PDB entry 8PKI | electron microscopy, 2.58 A resolution | chains E and J of the 11 polymer chains in the assembly

== Chain E ==
Name: Histone H3.3
From: Mus musculus
Reference sequence: P84244 (H33_MOUSE); residues 0-135 here correspond to UniProt positions 1-136 (UniProt number = residue number + 1)
Chain sequence (136 residues; numbered 0 to 135; the number before each row is that of its first residue; numbering starts at 0):
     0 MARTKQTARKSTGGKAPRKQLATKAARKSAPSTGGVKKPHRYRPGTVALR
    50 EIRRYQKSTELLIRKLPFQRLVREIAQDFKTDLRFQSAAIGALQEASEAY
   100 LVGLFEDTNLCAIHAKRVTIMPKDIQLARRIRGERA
Not modelled in the structure: 0-39
Curated features (UniProtKB/Swiss-Prot):
  - site: Ser31 (Interaction with ZMYND11)
  - modified residue: Arg2 (Asymmetric dimethylarginine), Thr3 (Phosphothreonine), Lys4 (Allysine), Gln5 (5-glutamyl dopamine), Thr6 (Phosphothreonine), Arg8 (Citrulline), Lys9 (N6,N6,N6-trimethyllysine), Ser10 (ADP-ribosylserine), Thr11 (Phosphothreonine), Lys14 (N6-(2-hydroxyisobutyryl)lysine), Arg17 (Asymmetric dimethylarginine), Lys18 (N6-(2-hydroxyisobutyryl)lysine), Lys23 (N6-(2-hydroxyisobutyryl)lysine), Arg26 (Citrulline), Lys27 (N6,N6,N6-trimethyllysine), Ser28 (ADP-ribosylserine), Ser31 (Phosphoserine), Lys36 (N6,N6,N6-trimethyllysine), Lys37 (N6-butyryllysine), Tyr41 (Phosphotyrosine) and 9 more in UniProt
  - lipidation: Lys18 (N6-decanoyllysine)

== Chain J ==
Molecule: 153-nt DNA strand
From: synthetic construct
Sequence (153 nucleotides; each row starts with the number of its first residue; numbers below 1 keep their minus sign (DA-76 is residue -76)):
   -76 ATCACAGGATGTATTGGCCTTGAACGTGCCTGGAGACTAGGGAGTAATCC
   -26 CCTTGGCGGTTAAAACGCGGGGGACAGCGCGTACGTGCGTTTAAGCGGTG
    24 CTAGAGCTGTCTACGACCAATTGAGCGGCCTCGGCACCGGGATTCTCCAG
    74 GAT
Not modelled in the structure: -76 to -66, 73-76

== Interface between chain E and chain J ==
Residue-residue contacts - 24 pairs, chain E then chain J:
  Arg40(E) - DG-8(J)  base contact
  Arg40(E) - DC70(J)  sugar contact
  Tyr41(E) - DT69(J)  phosphate contact
  Tyr41(E) - DC70(J)  sugar contact
  Arg42(E) - DG-5(J)  salt bridge to the phosphate
  Arg42(E) - DC70(J)  hydrogen bond to the phosphate
  Arg42(E) - DC71(J)  phosphate contact
  Pro43(E) - DG-5(J)  sugar contact
  Thr45(E) - DT69(J)  phosphate contact
  Thr45(E) - DC70(J)  hydrogen bond to the phosphate
  Arg52(E) - DT69(J)  salt bridge to the phosphate
  Arg63(E) - DA-14(J)  sugar contact
  Arg63(E) - DA-13(J)  salt bridge to the phosphate
  Arg72(E) - DT-23(J)  salt bridge to the phosphate
  Arg83(E) - DT-24(J)  phosphate contact
  Arg83(E) - DT-23(J)  phosphate contact
  Phe84(E) - DT-24(J)  phosphate contact
  Phe84(E) - DT-23(J)  hydrogen bond to the phosphate
  Gln85(E) - DT-24(J)  phosphate contact
  Arg116(E) - DA-3(J)  phosphate contact
  Arg116(E) - DC-2(J)  phosphate contact
  Val117(E) - DA-3(J)  hydrogen bond to the phosphate
  Thr118(E) - DA-3(J)  hydrogen bond to the phosphate
  Met120(E) - DA-3(J)  sugar contact
Interface residues without a listed pair, chain E (17 interface residues in all): Leu82, Lys122
Interface residues without a listed pair, chain J (13 interface residues in all): DG-6, DG-4

== Overview ==
17 residues of chain E face 13 of chain J across their interface, with 5 hydrogen bonds and 4 salt bridges.
Polar pairs include Arg42(E)-DC70(J), Thr45(E)-DC70(J) and Phe84(E)-DT-23(J).
Chain E is Histone H3.3 (Mus musculus) and chain J is a 153-nt DNA strand (synthetic construct); the
structure, Cryo-EM structure of NR5A2-nucleosome complex SHL+5.5, was determined by electron microscopy,
deposited together with 8PKJ.
